PDB entry 8E5T | electron microscopy, 4.00 A resolution | chains Q and 1 of the 28 polymer chains in the assembly

[Chain Q]
Protein: 60S ribosomal protein L18-A
Organism: Saccharomyces cerevisiae BY4741
UniProtKB: P0CX49 (RL18A_YEAST); residues 1-186 here = UniProt positions 1-186
Amino-acid sequence (186 residues; each row starts with the number of its first residue):
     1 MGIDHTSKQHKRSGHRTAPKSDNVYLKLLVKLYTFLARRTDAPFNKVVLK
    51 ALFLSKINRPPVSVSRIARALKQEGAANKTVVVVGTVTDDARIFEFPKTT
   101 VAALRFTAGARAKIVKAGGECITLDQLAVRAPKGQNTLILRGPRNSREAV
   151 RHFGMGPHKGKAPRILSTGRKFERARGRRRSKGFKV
Disordered / not traced: 1-14, 147-186

[Chain 1]
Molecule: 25S ribosomal RNA
Organism: Saccharomyces cerevisiae BY4741
Sequence (3396 nucleotides; each row starts with the number of its first residue):
     1 GUUUGACCUCAAAUCAGGUAGGAGUACCCGCUGAACUUAAGCAUAUCAAU
    51 AAGCGGAGGAAAAGAAACCAACCGGGAUUGCCUUAGUAACGGCGAGUGAA
   101 GCGGCAAAAGCUCAAAUUUGAAAUCUGGUACCUUCGGUGCCCGAGUUGUA
   151 AUUUGGAGAGGGCAACUUUGGGGCCGUUCCUUGUCUAUGUUCCUUGGAAC
   201 AGGACGUCAUAGAGGGUGAGAAUCCCGUGUGGCGAGGAGUGCGGUUCUUU
   251 GUAAAGUGCCUUCGAAGAGUCGAGUUGUUUGGGAAUGCAGCUCUAAGUGG
   301 GUGGUAAAUUCCAUCUAAAGCUAAAUAUUGGCGAGAGACCGAUAGCGAAC
   351 AAGUACAGUGAUGGAAAGAUGAAAAGAACUUUGAAAAGAGAGUGAAAAAG
   401 UACGUGAAAUUGUUGAAAGGGAAGGGCAUUUGAUCAGACAUGGUGUUUUG
   451 UGCCCUCUGCUCCUUGUGGGUAGGGGAAUCUCGCAUUUCACUGGGCCAGC
   501 AUCAGUUUUGGUGGCAGGAUAAAUCCAUAGGAAUGUAGCUUGCCUCGGUA
   551 AGUAUUAUAGCCUGUGGGAAUACUGCCAGCUGGGACUGAGGACUGCGACG
   601 UAAGUCAAGGAUGCUGGCAUAAUGGUUAUAUGCCGCCCGUCUUGAAACAC
   651 GGACCAAGGAGUCUAACGUCUAUGCGAGUGUUUGGGUGUAAAACCCAUAC
   701 GCGUAAUGAAAGUGAACGUAGGUUGGGGCCUCGCAAGAGGUGCACAAUCG
   751 ACCGAUCCUGAUGUCUUCGGAUGGAUUUGAGUAAGAGCAUAGCUGUUGGG
   801 ACCCGAAAGAUGGUGAACUAUGCCUGAAUAGGGUGAAGCCAGAGGAAACU
   851 CUGGUGGAGGCUCGUAGCGGUUCUGACGUGCAAAUCGAUCGUCGAAUUUG
   901 GGUAUAGGGGCGAAAGACUAAUCGAACCAUCUAGUAGCUGGUUCCUGCCG
   951 AAGUUUCCCUCAGGAUAGCAGAAGCUCGUAUCAGUUUUAUGAGGUAAAGC
  1001 GAAUGAUUAGAGGUUCCGGGGUCGAAAUGACCUUGACCUAUUCUCAAACU
  1051 UUAAAUAUGUAAGAAGUCCUUGUUACUUAAUUGAACGUGGACAUUUGAAU
  1101 GAAGAGCUUUUAGUGGGCCAUUUUUGGUAAGCAGAACUGGCGAUGCGGGA
  1151 UGAACCGAACGUAGAGUUAAGGUGCCGGAAUACACGCUCAUCAGACACCA
  1201 CAAAAGGUGUUAGUUCAUCUAGACAGCCGGACGGUGGCCAUGGAAGUCGG
  1251 AAUCCGCUAAGGAGUGUGUAACAACUCACCGGCCGAAUGAACUAGCCCUG
  1301 AAAAUGGAUGGCGCUCAAGCGUGUUACCUAUACUCUACCGUCAGGGUUGA
  1351 UAUGAUGCCCUGACGAGUAGGCAGGCGUGGAGGUCAGUGACGAAGCCUAG
  1401 ACCGUAAGGUCGGGUCGAACGGCCUCUAGUGCAGAUCUUGGUGGUAGUAG
  1451 CAAAUAUUCAAAUGAGAACUUUGAAGACUGAAGUGGGGAAAGGUUCCACG
  1501 UCAACAGCAGUUGGACGUGGGUUAGUCGAUCCUAAGAGAUGGGGAAGCUC
  1551 CGUUUCAAAGGCCUGAUUUUAUGCAGGCCACCAUCGAAAGGGAAUCCGGU
  1601 UAAGAUUCCGGAACCUGGAUAUGGAUUCUUCACGGUAACGUAACUGAAUG
  1651 UGGAGACGUCGGCGCGAGCCCUGGGAGGAGUUAUCUUUUCUUCUUAACAG
  1701 CUUAUCACCCCGGAAUUGGUUUAUCCGGAGAUGGGGUCUUAUGGCUGGAA
  1751 GAGGCCAGCACCUUUGCUGGCUCCGGUGCGCUUGUGACGGCCCGUGAAAA
  1801 UCCACAGGAAGGAAUAGUUUUCAUGCCAGGUCGUACUGAUAACCGCAGCA
  1851 GGUCUCCAAGGUGAACAGCCUCUAGUUGAUAGAAUAAUGUAGAUAAGGGA
  1901 AGUCGGCAAAAUAGAUCCGUAACUUCGGGAUAAGGAUUGGCUCUAAGGGU
  1951 CGGGUAGUGAGGGCCUUGGUCAGACGCAGCGGGCGUGCUUGUGGACUGCU
  2001 UGGUGGGGCUUGCUCUGCUAGGCGGACUACUUGCGUGCCUUGUUGUAGAC
  2051 GGCCUUGGUAGGUCUCUUGUAGACCGUCGCUUGCUACAAUUAACGAUCAA
  2101 CUUAGAACUGGUACGGACAAGGGGAAUCUGACUGUCUAAUUAAAACAUAG
  2151 CAUUGCGAUGGUCAGAAAGUGAUGUUGACGCAAUGUGAUUUCUGCCCAGU
  2201 GCUCUGAAUGUCAAAGUGAAGAAAUUCAACCAAGCGCGGGUAAACGGCGG
  2251 GAGUAACUAUGACUCUCUUAAGGUAGCCAAAUGCCUCGUCAUCUAAUUAG
  2301 UGACGCGCAUGAAUGGAUUAACGAGAUUCCCACUGUCCCUAUCUACUAUC
  2351 UAGCGAAACCACAGCCAAGGGAACGGGCUUGGCAGAAUCAGCGGGGAAAG
  2401 AAGACCCUGUUGAGCUUGACUCUAGUUUGACAUUGUGAAGAGACAUAGAG
  2451 GGUGUAGAAUAAGUGGGAGCUUCGGCGCCAGUGAAAUACCACUACCUUUA
  2501 UAGUUUCUUUACUUAUUCAAUGAAGCGGAGCUGGAAUUCAUUUUCCACGU
  2551 UCUAGCAUUCAAGGUCCCAUUCGGGGCUGAUCCGGGUUGAAGACAUUGUC
  2601 AGGUGGGGAGUUUGGCUGGGGCGGCACAUCUGUUAAACGAUAACGCAGAU
  2651 GUCCUAAGGGGGGCUCAUGGAGAACAGAAAUCUCCAGUAGAACAAAAGGG
  2701 UAAAAGCCCCCUUGAUUUUGAUUUUCAGUGUGAAUACAAACCAUGAAAGU
  2751 GUGGCCUAUCGAUCCUUUAGUCCCUCGGAAUUUGAGGCUAGAGGUGCCAG
  2801 AAAAGUUACCACAGGGAUAACUGGCUUGUGGCAGUCAAGCGUUCAUAGCG
  2851 ACAUUGCUUUUUGAUUCUUCGAUGUCGGCUCUUCCUAUCAUACCGAAGCA
  2901 GAAUUCGGUAAGCGUUGGAUUGUUCACCCACUAAUAGGGAACGUGAGCUG
  2951 GGUUUAGACCGUCGUGAGACAGGUUAGUUUUACCCUACUGAUGAAUGUUA
  3001 CCGCAAUAGUAAUUGAACUUAGUACGAGAGGAACAGUUCAUUCGGAUAAU
  3051 UGGUUUUUGCGGCUGUCUGAUCAGGCAUUGCCGCGAAGCUACCAUCCGCU
  3101 GGAUUAUGGCUGAACGCCUCUAAGUCAGAAUCCAUGCUAGAACGCGGUGA
  3151 UUUCUUUGCUCCACACAAUAUAGAUGGAUACGAAUAAGGCGUCCUUGUGG
  3201 CGUCGCUGAACCAUAGCAGGCUAGCAACGGUGCACUUGGCGGAAAGGCCU
  3251 UGGGUGCUUGCUGGCGAAUUGCAAUGUCAUUUUGCGUGGGGAUAAAUCAU
  3301 UUGUAUACGACUUAGAUGUACAACGGGGUAUUGUAAGCAGUAGAGUAGCC
  3351 UUGUUGUUACGAUCUGCUGAGAUUAAGCCUUUGUUGUCUGAUUUGU
Disordered / not traced: 36-50, 132-135, 169-250, 281-285, 338-377, 394-406, 447-488, 706-720, 755-777, 802-940, 953-1160, 1196-1309, 1444-3396
Ion coordination: Mg2+ site 1 near G583 (its only coordinating residue here); Mg2+ site 2 near G1367 (its only coordinating residue here)

[How chain Q and chain 1 interact]
Contacting residue pairs (71):
  Arg16(Q) - U671(1)  hydrogen bond to the phosphate
  Arg16(Q) - A672(1)  salt bridge to the phosphate
  Lys20(Q) - U671(1)  sugar contact
  Lys20(Q) - A672(1)  sugar contact
  Ser21(Q) - A672(1)  hydrogen bond to the phosphate
  Ser21(Q) - U673(1)  hydrogen bond to the phosphate
  Lys27(Q) - U1356(1)  hydrogen bond to the base
  Lys31(Q) - U1348(1)  base contact
  Lys31(Q) - A1355(1)  sugar contact
  Phe35(Q) - U1348(1)  phosphate contact
  Arg38(Q) - G1346(1)  phosphate contact
  Arg38(Q) - U1347(1)  salt bridge to the phosphate
  Arg38(Q) - U1348(1)  salt bridge to the phosphate
  Arg39(Q) - U1347(1)  salt bridge to the phosphate
  Arg39(Q) - U1348(1)  salt bridge to the phosphate
  Pro43(Q) - G728(1)  phosphate contact
  Pro43(Q) - C729(1)  phosphate contact
  Phe44(Q) - C729(1)  hydrogen bond to the phosphate
  Val47(Q) - G728(1)  phosphate contact
  Ser55(Q) - U671(1)  hydrogen bond to the phosphate
  Ser55(Q) - A672(1)  phosphate contact
  Lys56(Q) - A672(1)  hydrogen bond to the phosphate
  Lys56(Q) - U673(1)  base contact
  Lys56(Q) - G674(1)  hydrogen bond to the base
  Lys56(Q) - C675(1)  base contact
  Lys56(Q) - G787(1)  hydrogen bond to the base
  Lys56(Q) - C788(1)  base contact
  Ile57(Q) - U671(1)  phosphate contact
  Pro61(Q) - G676(1)  base contact
  Ser63(Q) - G785(1)  base contact
  Ser65(Q) - A784(1)  base contact
  Arg66(Q) - C743(1)  hydrogen bond to the phosphate
  Arg66(Q) - A744(1)  salt bridge to the phosphate
  Arg66(Q) - A784(1)  sugar contact
  Ala68(Q) - A784(1)  base contact
  Arg69(Q) - A784(1)  salt bridge to the phosphate
  Gln73(Q) - G742(1)  phosphate contact
  Glu74(Q) - U741(1)  phosphate contact
  Glu74(Q) - G742(1)  phosphate contact
  Lys79(Q) - C729(1)  base contact
  Thr86(Q) - G676(1)  base contact
  Thr88(Q) - A677(1)  phosphate contact
  Thr88(Q) - G785(1)  base contact
  Thr88(Q) - A786(1)  base contact
  Asp89(Q) - A677(1)  hydrogen bond to the phosphate
  Asp89(Q) - G785(1)  hydrogen bond to the base
  Asp90(Q) - G785(1)  hydrogen bond to the base
  Arg92(Q) - A784(1)  hydrogen bond to the phosphate
  Arg92(Q) - G785(1)  hydrogen bond to the phosphate
  Ile93(Q) - A784(1)  base contact
  Arg105(Q) - G674(1)  salt bridge to the phosphate
  Thr107(Q) - G676(1)  base contact
  Thr107(Q) - A677(1)  hydrogen bond to the phosphate
  Ala108(Q) - G676(1)  hydrogen bond to the phosphate
  Gly134(Q) - C729(1)  sugar contact
  Gln135(Q) - C729(1)  phosphate contact
  Gln135(Q) - C730(1)  phosphate contact
  Asn136(Q) - C729(1)  hydrogen bond to the sugar
  Asn136(Q) - C730(1)  sugar contact
  Thr137(Q) - C729(1)  hydrogen bond to the sugar
  Ile139(Q) - G727(1)  base contact
  Ile139(Q) - G728(1)  sugar contact
  Ile139(Q) - C743(1)  sugar contact
  Leu140(Q) - C743(1)  sugar contact
  Arg141(Q) - C743(1)  hydrogen bond to the base
  Arg141(Q) - A744(1)  hydrogen bond to the base
  Gly142(Q) - A744(1)  sugar contact
  Pro143(Q) - A744(1)  phosphate contact
  Pro143(Q) - C745(1)  phosphate contact
  Arg144(Q) - A744(1)  hydrogen bond to the sugar
  Arg144(Q) - C745(1)  hydrogen bond to the sugar
Other interface residues (no listed pair), chain Q (53 interface residues in all): Asp22, Asn23, Ala42, Leu54, Asn58, Arg59, Lys72, Gly109, Lys133, Leu138, Ser146
Other interface residues (no listed pair), chain 1 (30 interface residues in all): G721, G740, A783, A789

[In short]
The interface between chain Q and chain 1 involves 53 residues on one side and 30 on the other, with 23
hydrogen bonds and 8 salt bridges. Among the polar pairs are Lys27(Q)-U1356(1), Lys56(Q)-G674(1) and
Lys56(Q)-G787(1).
Here chain Q is 60S ribosomal protein L18-A and chain 1 is 25S ribosomal RNA, both from Saccharomyces
cerevisiae BY4741. Entry 8E5T (Yeast co-transcriptional Noc1-Noc2 RNP assembly checkpoint intermediate) was
determined by electron microscopy.
